5J2G - chains A and P of the 4 polymer chains in the assembly; structure by X-ray diffraction, 2.10 A resolution.

Chain A:
Molecule: DNA polymerase beta
Organism: Homo sapiens
Notes: EC 2.7.7.7, 4.2.99.-
UniProt: P06746 (DPOLB_HUMAN); residues 1-335 here = UniProt positions 1-335
Sequence (335 residues; each row starts with the number of its first residue):
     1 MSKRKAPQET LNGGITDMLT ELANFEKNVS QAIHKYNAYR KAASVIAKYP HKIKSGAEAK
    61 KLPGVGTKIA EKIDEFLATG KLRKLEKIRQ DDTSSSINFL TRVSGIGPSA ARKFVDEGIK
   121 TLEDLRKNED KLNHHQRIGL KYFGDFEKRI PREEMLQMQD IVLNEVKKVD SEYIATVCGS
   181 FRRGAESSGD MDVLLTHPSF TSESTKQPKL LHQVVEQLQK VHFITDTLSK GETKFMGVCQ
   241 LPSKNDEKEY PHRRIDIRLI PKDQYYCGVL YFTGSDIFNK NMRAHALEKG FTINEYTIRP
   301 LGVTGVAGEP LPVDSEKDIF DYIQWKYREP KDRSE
Unresolved in the structure: 1-9
Metal / ion sites: Na+ site 1: Lys-60, Leu-62, Val-65 (shared with 1 residue of chain D); Na+ site 2: Thr-101, Val-103, Ile-106 (shared with DG9(P) of chain P); Mg2+ site 1: Asp-190, Asp-192 (together with DUP); Mg2+ site 2: Asp-190, Asp-192, Asp-256 (together with DUP)
Ligand contacts: DUP (2'-deoxyuridine 5'-alpha,beta-imido-triphosphate): Gly-179, Ser-180, Arg-183, Ser-188, Gly-189, Asp-190, Asp-192, Asp-256, Tyr-271, Phe-272, Thr-273, Gly-274, Ser-275, Asp-276, Asn-279

Chain P:
Molecule: Primer Strand
Sequence (10 nucleotides; row label = number of the first residue in the row):
     1 GCTGATGCGG
Metal / ion sites: Na+: DG9 (shared with Thr-101(A), Val-103(A), Ile-106(A) of chain A)

Chain A / chain P interface:
Residue-residue contacts (15):
  Val-103(A) with DG9(P), phosphate contact
  Ser-104(A) with DG9(P), phosphate contact; DG10(P), hydrogen bond to the phosphate
  Gly-105(A) with DC8(P), phosphate contact; DG9(P), hydrogen bond to the phosphate
  Ile-106(A) with DG9(P), phosphate contact
  Gly-107(A) with DC8(P), hydrogen bond to the phosphate
  Pro-108(A) with DC8(P), phosphate contact
  Ser-109(A) with DG7(P), phosphate contact; DC8(P), hydrogen bond to the phosphate
  Ala-110(A) with DC8(P), hydrogen bond to the phosphate
  His-135(A) with DG9(P), sugar contact
  Lys-234(A) with DG9(P), base contact
  Arg-254(A) with DG9(P), phosphate contact; DG10(P), salt bridge to the phosphate
Other interface residues (no listed pair), chain A (13 interface residues in all): Lys-27, Met-236

In short:
13 residues of chain A face 4 of chain P across their interface; the contacts include 5 hydrogen bonds and 1
salt bridge. Polar contacts include Ser-104(A)/DG10(P), Gly-105(A)/DG9(P) and Gly-107(A)/DC8(P). Bound to
chain A: compound DUP. Lys-60(A), Leu-62(A) and Val-65(A) coordinate Na+ site 1.
Chain A is DNA polymerase beta (Homo sapiens) and chain P is Primer Strand; the structure, Ternary complex
crystal structure of DNA polymerase Beta with G:G mismatch at the primer terminus, was determined by X-ray
diffraction, deposited together with 5J0O, 5J0P, 5J0Q, 5J0R, 5J0S, 5J0T and 16 further entries.
